PDB entry 6CVO | X-ray diffraction, 2.40 A resolution | chains A and B of the 6 polymer chains in the assembly

Chain A (and B):
Molecule: Aprataxin
Organism: Homo sapiens
Notes: EC 3.1.11.7, 3.1.12.2; fragment: Aprataxin catalytic Domain; chain B of this document is another copy of the same molecule, construct and numbering; everything in this record applies to it too
Reference sequence: Q7Z2E3 (APTX_HUMAN); residues 165-342 here correspond to UniProt positions 179-356 (UniProt number = residue number + 14)
Sequence (182 residues; each row starts with the number of its first residue):
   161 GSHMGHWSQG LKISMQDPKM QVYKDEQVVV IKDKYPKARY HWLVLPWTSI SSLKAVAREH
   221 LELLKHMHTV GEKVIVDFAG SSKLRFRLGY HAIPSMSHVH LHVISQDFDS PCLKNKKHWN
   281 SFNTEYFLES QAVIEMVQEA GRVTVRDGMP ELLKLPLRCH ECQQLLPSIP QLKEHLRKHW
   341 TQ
Unresolved in the structure: 161-164, 340-342 (chain B: 161-162, 341-342)
Construct notes: expression tag (161-164)
Ion coordination: Zn2+: Cys-319, Cys-322, His-335, His-339
Residues lining bound ligands: adenosine monophosphate (AMP): Gly-170, Leu-171, Ser-174, Ile-191, Lys-192, Asp-193, Lys-194, Tyr-195, Lys-197, His-201, Leu-203, His-251, Pro-254, Ser-255, Met-256, His-260, His-262
Curated features (UniProtKB/Swiss-Prot):
  - zinc finger: Leu-317 to His-339 (C2H2-type)
  - region (Interaction with DNA substrate): Asp-193 to Lys-197, Ser-255, Met-256
  - motif: His-258 to His-262 (Histidine triad motif)
  - active site: His-260 (Tele-AMP-histidine intermediate)
  - site (Interaction with DNA substrate): Ser-174, His-251, His-262, Lys-277
Reported in the primary citation:
  - binding site for the 22-nt DNA/RNA hybrid strand: Trp-167
  - binding site for the 6-nt DNA strand: His-166
  - catalytic residues: Lys-197, His-201, His-260, His-262 (citing earlier work)
  - contacts within the chain: Arg-199/Asp-269, Ser-242/Leu-244 (hydrogen bond), His-228/Leu-248, Ile-235/Leu-248, Gly-231/Leu-248, Trp-167/Met-256, Leu-261/Val-263 (hydrophobic contact), Val-204/Val-263 (hydrophobic contact), Phe-246/Val-263 (hydrophobic contact)
  - disease-associated variants - K197Q: decreased binding to DNA
  - disease-associated variants - D185E, K197Q, A198V, R199H (DeltaT_m_ = -6.7 degC), H201Q, H201R, P206L, L223P, G231E, S242N (DeltaT_m_ = 3.5 degC), R247*, V263G, D267G, W279*, W279R, R306*: decreased stability
  - disease-associated variants - R247*, W279*: decreased expression
  - disease-associated variants - L248M: increased stability in response to adenosine monophosphate
  - disease-associated variants - L248M: unchanged stability
  - disease-associated variants - K197Q, R199H (14- to 18-fold), H201Q, L223P, S242N, V263G (7-fold), D267G, W279R, R306*: decreased catalytic activity
  - binding site for adenosine monophosphate: Lys-197 (citing earlier work)

Interface between chain A and chain B:
Pairs across the interface (7):
  Pro-316(A) / Leu-325(B)  hydrophobic
  Leu-325(A) / Leu-315(B)
  Leu-325(A) / Arg-318(B)
  Leu-326(A) / Pro-316(B)
  Pro-327(A) / Lys-276(B)
  Pro-327(A) / Lys-314(B)
  Gln-331(A) / Lys-314(B)

Summary:
Chain A and chain B form an interface of 5 and 6 residues respectively. Ligands of chain A: adenosine
monophosphate. From UniProt: active-site residue His-260(A) on chain A. From the paper: catalytic residues
Lys-197(A), His-201(A) and His-260(A) among others; D185E, K197Q and A198V of chain A, among others, reduce
stability; 17 substitutions were tested in all.
Chain A and chain B are both Aprataxin (Homo sapiens); the structure, Human Aprataxin (Aptx) bound to nicked
RNA-DNA, AMP and Zn product complex, was determined by X-ray diffraction, deposited together with 6CVP, 6CVQ,
6CVR, 6CVS and 6CVT.
